Entry 8WFX (electron microscopy, 3.73 A resolution); this record covers chains O and I of the 15 polymer chains in the assembly.

# Chain O
Molecule: 50-nt RNA strand
Source organism: Mycobacterium canettii
Sequence (50 nucleotides; each row starts with the number of its first residue):
     1 ACGGAAACUUAAAACCGUGUUGCACUGCAACCCGGAAUUCUUGCACGUCG

# Chain I
Molecule: CRISPR system Cms endoribonuclease Csm3
Source organism: Mycobacterium canettii
Reference sequence: G0TFC2 (G0TFC2_MYCCP); residues 1-236 here = UniProt positions 1-236
Amino-acid sequence (236 residues; row label = number of the first residue in the row):
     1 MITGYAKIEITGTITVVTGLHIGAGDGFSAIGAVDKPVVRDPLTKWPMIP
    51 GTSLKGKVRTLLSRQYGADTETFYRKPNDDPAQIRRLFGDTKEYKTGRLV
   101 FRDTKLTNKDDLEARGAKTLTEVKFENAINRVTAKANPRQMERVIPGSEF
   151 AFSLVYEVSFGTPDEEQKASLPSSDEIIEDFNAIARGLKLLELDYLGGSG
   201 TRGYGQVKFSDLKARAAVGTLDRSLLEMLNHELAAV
Disordered / not traced: 1-4

# Interface between chain O and chain I
Contacting residue pairs (45; chain O residue first):
  G17(O) / Asp-90(I)  hydrogen bond to the sugar
  G17(O) / Thr-91(I)  base contact
  G17(O) / Lys-95(I)  hydrogen bond to the sugar
  G17(O) / Thr-96(I)  sugar contact
  U18(O) / Arg-59(I)  hydrogen bond to the phosphate
  U18(O) / Pro-77(I)  hydrogen bond to the sugar
  U18(O) / Asn-78(I)  hydrogen bond to the sugar
  U18(O) / Phe-88(I)  phosphate contact
  U18(O) / Gly-89(I)  sugar contact
  U18(O) / Asp-90(I)  sugar contact
  U18(O) / Thr-91(I)  sugar contact
  U18(O) / Lys-95(I)  phosphate contact
  G19(O) / Thr-52(I)  sugar contact
  G19(O) / Lys-55(I)  salt bridge to the phosphate
  G19(O) / Arg-59(I)  salt bridge to the phosphate
  G19(O) / Pro-77(I)  sugar contact
  U20(O) / Thr-52(I)  sugar contact
  U20(O) / Ser-53(I)  phosphate contact
  U20(O) / Gly-56(I)  phosphate contact
  U20(O) / Thr-60(I)  base contact
  U21(O) / Gly-23(I)  hydrogen bond to the sugar
  U21(O) / Ala-24(I)  base contact
  U21(O) / Gly-25(I)  base contact
  U21(O) / Thr-52(I)  phosphate contact
  U21(O) / Ser-53(I)  phosphate contact
  G22(O) / Gly-198(I)  phosphate contact
  C23(O) / Gly-198(I)  phosphate contact
  C23(O) / Ser-199(I)  hydrogen bond to the phosphate
  C23(O) / Gly-200(I)  hydrogen bond to the phosphate
  A24(O) / Gly-200(I)  phosphate contact
  A24(O) / Thr-201(I)  hydrogen bond to the phosphate
  A24(O) / Arg-202(I)  salt bridge to the phosphate
  C25(O) / Asn-127(I)  hydrogen bond to the sugar
  C25(O) / Ala-128(I)  base contact
  C25(O) / Arg-139(I)  hydrogen bond to the sugar
  C25(O) / Arg-202(I)  salt bridge to the phosphate
  U26(O) / Asn-127(I)  sugar contact
  U26(O) / Ala-128(I)  phosphate contact
  U26(O) / Ile-129(I)  hydrogen bond to the phosphate
  G27(O) / Phe-125(I)  sugar contact
  G27(O) / Glu-126(I)  phosphate contact
  G27(O) / Asn-127(I)  hydrogen bond to the base
  G27(O) / Pro-138(I)  base contact
  C28(O) / Ile-129(I)  sugar contact
  C28(O) / Ala-136(I)  base contact
Other interface residues (no listed pair), chain I (37 interface residues in all): His-21, Ile-22, Lys-36, Lys-57, Gly-97, Leu-196, Gly-197

# Summary
The interface between chain O and chain I involves 12 residues on one side and 37 on the other; the contacts
include 13 hydrogen bonds and 4 salt bridges. Among the polar pairs are G27(O)/Asn-127(I), G17(O)/Asp-90(I)
and G17(O)/Lys-95(I).
Here chain O is a 50-nt RNA strand and chain I is CRISPR system Cms endoribonuclease Csm3, both from
Mycobacterium canettii. Entry 8WFX (Cryo-EM structure of CRISPR-Csm effector complex from Mycobacterium
canettii) was determined by electron microscopy, deposited together with 8X5D.
